2LB2 - chains A and B; structure by solution NMR.

[Chain A]
Molecule: E3 ubiquitin-protein ligase NEDD4-like
Source organism: Homo sapiens
Notes: EC 6.3.2.-
UniProtKB: Q96PU5 (NED4L_HUMAN); residues 366-400 here correspond to UniProt positions 386-420 (UniProt number = residue number + 20)
Chain sequence (35 residues; row label = number of the first residue in the row):
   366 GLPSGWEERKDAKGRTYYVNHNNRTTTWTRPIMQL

[Chain B]
Molecule: Mothers against decapentaplegic homolog 3
UniProtKB: P84022 (SMAD3_HUMAN); numbering as in UniProt (aligned over 178-189)
Chain sequence (12 residues; each row starts with the number of its first residue):
   178 ETPPPGYLSEDG
Modified / non-standard residues: Thr179 (phosphothreonine; TPO)
UniProt features mapped onto this chain:
  - modified residue: Thr179 (Phosphothreonine)
  - mutagenesis: Thr179 (T179V: Reduced phosphorylation, increased transcriptional and increased antiproliferative activities. Further increase in transcriptional and antiproliferative activities ...)
What the authors report for this chain:
  - post-translational modification sites: Thr179 (citing earlier work)

[Chain A / chain B interface]
Contacting residue pairs (28):
  Glu372(A) with Glu187(B)
  Glu373(A) with Glu187(B)
  Arg374(A) with Pro182(B); Ser186(B); Glu187(B); Asp188(B)
  Lys378(A) with Thr179(B); Pro180(B)
  Arg380(A) with Glu178(B); Thr179(B)
  Tyr382(A) with Pro182(B); Gly183(B); Ser186(B); Glu187(B)
  Val384(A) with Tyr184(B); Leu185(B); Glu187(B)
  Asn385(A) with Tyr184(B)
  His386(A) with Tyr184(B); Leu185(B)
  Arg389(A) with Tyr184(B)
  Thr390(A) with Tyr184(B)
  Thr391(A) with Pro181(B); Pro182(B); Tyr184(B)
  Trp393(A) with Thr179(B); Pro180(B); Pro181(B)
Interface residues without a listed pair, chain A (14 interface residues in all): Gly379
The authors on this interface:
  - residue pairs: Lys378(A)-Thr179(B), Arg380(A)-Thr179(B), Tyr382(A)-Pro181(B), Tyr382(A)-Pro182(B), His386(A)-Tyr184(B), Arg389(A)-Tyr184(B), Trp393(A)-Thr179(B), Trp393(A)-Pro181(B)

[Overview]
14 residues of chain A and 11 residues of chain B are in contact. The authors report contacts between
Lys378(A) and Thr179(B), Arg380(A) and Thr179(B) and Tyr382(A) and Pro181(B) among others. Curated annotation
(UniProt) lists one mutagenesis site on chain B. The paper reports a modification site at Thr179(B).
Chain A is E3 ubiquitin-protein ligase NEDD4-like (Homo sapiens) and chain B is Mothers against
decapentaplegic homolog 3; the structure, Structure of the second domain of human Nedd4L in complex with a
phosphorylated pTPY motif derived ..., was determined by solution NMR together with 2LAJ, 2LAW, 2LAX, 2LAY,
2LAZ, 2LB0, 2LB1 and 2LB3 from the same study.
